1YME - chain A; structure by X-ray diffraction, 1.53 A resolution.

# Chain A
Name: Carboxypeptidase A alpha
Source organism: Bos taurus
Notes: EC 3.4.17.1
UniProtKB: P00730 (CBPA1_BOVIN); residues 1-309 here correspond to UniProt positions 111-419 (UniProt number = residue number + 110)
Chain sequence (309 residues; numbered 1 to 309; the number before each row is that of its first residue):
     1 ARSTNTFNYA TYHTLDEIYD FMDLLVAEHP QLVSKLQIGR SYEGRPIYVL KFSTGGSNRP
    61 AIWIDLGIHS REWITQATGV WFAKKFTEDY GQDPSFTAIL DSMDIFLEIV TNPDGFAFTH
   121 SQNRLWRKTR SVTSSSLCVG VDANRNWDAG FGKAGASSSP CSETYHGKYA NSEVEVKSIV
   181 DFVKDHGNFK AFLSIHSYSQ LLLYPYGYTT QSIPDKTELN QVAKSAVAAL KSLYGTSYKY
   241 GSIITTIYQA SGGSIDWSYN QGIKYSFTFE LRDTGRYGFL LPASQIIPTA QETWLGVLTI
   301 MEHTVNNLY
Unresolved in the structure: 308-309
Swiss-Prot annotation at these positions:
  - active site: Glu-270 (Proton donor/acceptor)
  - binding site (substrate): His-69 to Glu-72, Arg-127, Asn-144, Arg-145, Ser-197, Tyr-198, Tyr-248
  - binding site (Zn(2+)): His-69, Glu-72, His-196
Disulfide bonds: Cys-138/Cys-161
Metal / ion sites: Zn2+: His-69, Glu-72, His-196

# Overview
His-69, Glu-72 and His-196 coordinate Zn2+. UniProt lists active-site residue Glu-270, 10 substrate-binding
residues and 3 Zn2+-binding residues.
Chain A is Carboxypeptidase A alpha (Bos taurus); the structure, Structure of carboxypeptidase, was determined
by X-ray diffraction (same publication as 1ARM and 1ARL).
